9GZN - chains A and B of the 5 polymer chains in the assembly; structure by electron microscopy, 3.50 A resolution.

# Chain A
Molecule: DNA-directed RNA polymerase, mitochondrial
Organism: Homo sapiens
Notes: EC 2.7.7.6
Reference sequence: O00411 (RPOM_HUMAN); residue numbers follow UniProt; this construct covers 43-1230
Amino-acid sequence (1188 residues; numbered 43 to 1230; the number before each row is that of its first residue):
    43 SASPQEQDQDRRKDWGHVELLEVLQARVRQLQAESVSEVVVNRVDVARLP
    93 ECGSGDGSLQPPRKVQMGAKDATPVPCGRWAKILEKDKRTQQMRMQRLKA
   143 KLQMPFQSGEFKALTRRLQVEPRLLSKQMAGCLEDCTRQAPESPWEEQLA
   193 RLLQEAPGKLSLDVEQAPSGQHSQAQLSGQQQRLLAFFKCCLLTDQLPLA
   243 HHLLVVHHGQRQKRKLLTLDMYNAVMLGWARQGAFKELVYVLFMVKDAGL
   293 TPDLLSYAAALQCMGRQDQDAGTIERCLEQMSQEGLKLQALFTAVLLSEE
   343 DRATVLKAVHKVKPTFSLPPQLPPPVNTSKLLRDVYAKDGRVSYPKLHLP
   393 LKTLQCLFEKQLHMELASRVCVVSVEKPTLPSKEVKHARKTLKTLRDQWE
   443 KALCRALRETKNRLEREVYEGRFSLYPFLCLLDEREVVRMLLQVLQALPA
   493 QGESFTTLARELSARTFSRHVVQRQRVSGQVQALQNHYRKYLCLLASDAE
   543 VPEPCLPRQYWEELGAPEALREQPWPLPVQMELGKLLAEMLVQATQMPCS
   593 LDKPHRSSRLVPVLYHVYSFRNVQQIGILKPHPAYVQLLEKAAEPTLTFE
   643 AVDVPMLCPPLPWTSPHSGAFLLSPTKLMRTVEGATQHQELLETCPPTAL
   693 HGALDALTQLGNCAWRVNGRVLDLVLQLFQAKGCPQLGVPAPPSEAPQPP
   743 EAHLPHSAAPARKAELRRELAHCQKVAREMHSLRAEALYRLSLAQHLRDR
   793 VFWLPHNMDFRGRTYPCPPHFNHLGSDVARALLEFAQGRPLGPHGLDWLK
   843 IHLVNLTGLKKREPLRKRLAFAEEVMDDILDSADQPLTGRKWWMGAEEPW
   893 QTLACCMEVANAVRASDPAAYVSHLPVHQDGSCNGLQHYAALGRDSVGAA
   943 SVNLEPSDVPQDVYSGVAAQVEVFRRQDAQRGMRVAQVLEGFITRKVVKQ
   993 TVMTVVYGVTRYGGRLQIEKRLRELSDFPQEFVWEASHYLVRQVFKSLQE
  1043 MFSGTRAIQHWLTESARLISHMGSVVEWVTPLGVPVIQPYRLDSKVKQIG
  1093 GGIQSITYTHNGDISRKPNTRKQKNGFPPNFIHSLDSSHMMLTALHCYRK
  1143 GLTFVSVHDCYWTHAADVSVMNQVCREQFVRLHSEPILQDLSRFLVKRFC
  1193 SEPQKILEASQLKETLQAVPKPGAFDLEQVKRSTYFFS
Unresolved in the structure: 43-216, 741-754
UniProt features mapped onto this chain:
  - active site: Asp-922, Lys-991, Asp-1151
  - natural variant: Gln-149 to Ser-1230 (deletion: In COXPD55), His-250 (H250D: In COXPD55), Pro-566 (P566S: In COXPD55), Ser-611 (S611F: In COXPD55), Phe-641 (F641L: In COXPD55), Pro-742 to Pro-747 (deletion: In COXPD55), Pro-810 (P810S: In COXPD55; uncertain significance), Asp-870 (D870N: In COXPD55; uncertain significance), Cys-925 to Ser-1230 (deletion: In COXPD55), Arg-1013 (R1013C: In COXPD55), Ser-1193 (S1193F: In COXPD55)
Ion coordination: Mg2+: Asp-922, Gly-923, Asp-1151 (together with GTP)
Ligand contacts: GTP: Arg-805, Asp-922, Gly-923, Ser-924, Cys-925, Asn-926, Gly-927, Tyr-956, Arg-987, Lys-991, Gln-992, Met-995, Thr-996, Tyr-999, Pro-1121, His-1125, Asp-1151
From the paper describing this entry:
  - mutagenesis - W1026A: decreased catalytic activity

# Chain B
Molecule: Dimethyladenosine transferase 2, mitochondrial
Organism: Homo sapiens
Notes: EC 2.1.1.-
Reference sequence: Q9H5Q4 (TFB2M_HUMAN); residues 60-396 here = UniProt positions 60-396
Amino-acid sequence (337 residues; row label = number of the first residue in the row):
    60 PPRKASKASLDFKRYVTDRRLAETLAQIYLGKPSRPPHLLLECNPGPGIL
   110 TQALLEAGAKVVALESDKTFIPHLESLGKNLDGKLRVIHCDFFKLDPRSG
   160 GVIKPPAMSSRGLFKNLGIEAVPWTADIPLKVVGMFPSRGEKRALWKLAY
   210 DLYSCTSIYKFGRIEVNMFIGEKEFQKLMADPGNPDLYHVLSVIWQLACE
   260 IKVLHMEPWSSFDIYTRKGPLENPKRRELLDQLQQKLYLIQMIPRQNLFT
   310 KNLTPMNYNIFFHLLKHCFGRRSATVIDHLRSLTPLDARDILMQIGKQED
   360 EKVVNMHPQDFKTLFETIERSKDCAYKWLYDETLEDR
Unresolved in the structure: 60-70
UniProt features mapped onto this chain:
  - region: Arg-330, Arg-331 (DNA-binding)
  - binding site (S-adenosyl-L-methionine): Val-75, Glu-124, Asp-150
  - mutagenesis: Gly-105 (G105A: Abolishes methyltransferase activity), Arg-330 (R330A: Impairs transcription initiation; when associated with A-331), Arg-331 (R331A: Impairs transcription initiation; when associated with A-330)
From the paper describing this entry:
  - mutagenesis - R157G/G160S/V161G/I162S/K163G, R157DEL/S158DEL/G159DEL/G160DEL/V161DEL/I162DEL/K163DEL, S158A/G159A/G160A: abolished catalytic activity
  - mutagenesis - K163A: unchanged catalytic activity
  - mutagenesis - R157A, Y209A: decreased catalytic activity
  - mutagenesis - S158A/G159A/G160A, Y209A: unchanged binding to DNA-directed RNA polymerase, mitochondrial (chain A)
  - mutagenesis - Y209A (7-fold): decreased binding to ATP

# How chain A and chain B interact
Contacting residue pairs (29):
  Gln-493(A) / Arg-396(B)
  Arg-601(A) / Asp-346(B)  salt bridge
  Val-603(A) / Pro-344(B)
  Tyr-607(A) / Arg-340(B)
  Tyr-607(A) / Leu-388(B)  hydrophobic
  His-608(A) / Ser-341(B)
  Val-609(A) / His-326(B)
  Val-609(A) / Ser-341(B)
  Tyr-610(A) / His-322(B)  hydrogen bond (backbone-side chain)
  Tyr-610(A) / His-326(B)  hydrogen bond (backbone-side chain)
  Ser-611(A) / Leu-393(B)
  Ser-611(A) / Arg-396(B)
  Phe-612(A) / His-322(B)
  Phe-612(A) / Lys-325(B)
  Phe-612(A) / His-326(B)
  Arg-613(A) / Arg-396(B)
  Ile-620(A) / Arg-396(B)
  Lys-622(A) / Leu-388(B)
  Lys-622(A) / Asp-390(B)  salt bridge
  Lys-622(A) / Thr-392(B)  hydrogen bond
  Lys-622(A) / Leu-393(B)
  His-624(A) / Pro-344(B)
  Pro-625(A) / Tyr-385(B)  hydrophobic
  Gln-766(A) / Glu-391(B)
  Arg-770(A) / Asp-390(B)  salt bridge
  Arg-770(A) / Glu-391(B)  salt bridge
  Arg-770(A) / Thr-392(B)
  Glu-1023(A) / Gly-160(B)
  Glu-1023(A) / Val-161(B)  hydrogen bond (backbone-backbone)
Also at the interface, not in a pair above, chain A (28 interface residues in all): Gly-494, Gln-617, Pro-623, Ala-626, Gln-629, Lys-755, Leu-758, Arg-759, Arg-760, Phe-1024, Glu-1027
Also at the interface, not in a pair above, chain B (27 interface residues in all): Arg-157, Lys-163, Thr-215, Pro-314, Met-315, Gly-329, Arg-330, Thr-343, Leu-345, Arg-348, Trp-387

# In short
Chain A and chain B form an interface of 28 and 27 residues respectively, with 4 hydrogen bonds and 4 salt
bridges. Polar pairs include Arg-601(A)/Asp-346(B), Lys-622(A)/Asp-390(B) and Arg-770(A)/Asp-390(B). From the
paper: R157G/G160S/V161G/I162S/K163G, R157DEL/S158DEL/G159DEL/G160DEL/V161DEL/I162DEL/K163DEL and
S158A/G159A/G160A of chain B abolish catalytic activity; R157A and Y209A of chain B reduce catalytic activity;
7 substitutions were tested in all.
Chain A is DNA-directed RNA polymerase, mitochondrial and chain B is Dimethyladenosine transferase 2,
mitochondrial, both from Homo sapiens; the structure, Cryo-EM structure of the human mitochondrial RNA
polymerase transcription initiation complex (POLRMT/TFB2M/DNA/RNA) without TFAM; and with ..., was determined
by electron microscopy together with 9GZM, 9GZO, 9R95 and 9R96 from the same study.
